Entry 9CZ1 (electron microscopy, 3.50 A resolution); this record covers chains XW and XX of the 24 polymer chains in the assembly.

== Chain XW ==
Protein: Modulator of FtsH protease HflK
Organism: Escherichia coli
Reference sequence: C3SG32 (C3SG32_ECOLX); residue numbers follow UniProt; this construct covers 1-419
Sequence (419 residues; numbered 1 to 419; the number before each row is that of its first residue):
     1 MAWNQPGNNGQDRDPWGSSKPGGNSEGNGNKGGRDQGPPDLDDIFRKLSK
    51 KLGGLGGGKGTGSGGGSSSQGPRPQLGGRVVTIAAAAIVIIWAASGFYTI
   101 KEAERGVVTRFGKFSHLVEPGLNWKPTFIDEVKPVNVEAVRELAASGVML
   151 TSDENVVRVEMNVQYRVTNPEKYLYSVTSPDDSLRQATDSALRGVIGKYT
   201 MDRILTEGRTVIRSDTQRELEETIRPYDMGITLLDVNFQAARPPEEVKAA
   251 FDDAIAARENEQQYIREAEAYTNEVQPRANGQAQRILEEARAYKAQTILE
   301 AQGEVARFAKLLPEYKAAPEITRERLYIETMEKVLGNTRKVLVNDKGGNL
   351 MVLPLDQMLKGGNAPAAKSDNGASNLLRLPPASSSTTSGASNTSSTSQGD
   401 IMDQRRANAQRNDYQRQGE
Unresolved in the structure: 1-281, 356-419

== Chain XX ==
Protein: Modulator of FtsH protease HflC
Organism: Escherichia coli
Reference sequence: A0A376L393 (A0A376L393_ECOLX); residues 1-334 here correspond to UniProt positions 21-354 (UniProt number = residue number + 20)
Sequence (334 residues; row label = number of the first residue in the row):
     1 MRKSVIAIIIIVLVVLYMSVFVVKEGERGITLRFGKVLRDDDNKPLVYEP
    51 GLHFKIPFIETVKMLDARIQTMDNQADRFVTKEKKDLIVDSYIKWRISDF
   101 SRYYLATGGGDISQAEVLLKRKFSDRLRSEIGRLDVKDIVTDSRGRLTLE
   151 VRDALNSGSAGTEDEVTTPAADNAIAEAAERVTAETKGKVPVINPNSMAA
   201 LGIEVVDVRIKQINLPTEVSEAIYNRMRAEREAVARRHRSQGQEEAEKLR
   251 ATADYEVTRTLAEAERQGRIMRGEGDAEAAKLFADAFSKDPDFYAFIRSL
   301 RAYENSFSGNQDVMVMSPDSDFFRYMKTPTSATR
Unresolved in the structure: 1-224, 330-334

== Interface between chain XW and chain XX ==
Residue-residue contacts - 55 pairs, chain XW then chain XX:
  Ile-286(XW) / Ala-264(XX)  hydrophobic
  Ala-290(XW) / Gly-268(XX)
  Ala-290(XW) / Met-271(XX)  hydrophobic
  Tyr-293(XW) / Arg-272(XX)
  Lys-294(XW) / Met-271(XX)  hydrogen bond
  Lys-294(XW) / Glu-274(XX)
  Lys-294(XW) / Gly-275(XX)
  Thr-297(XW) / Asp-276(XX)
  Ala-301(XW) / Ala-279(XX)  hydrophobic
  Ala-301(XW) / Phe-283(XX)  hydrophobic
  Glu-304(XW) / Phe-283(XX)
  Val-305(XW) / Ala-286(XX)  hydrophobic
  Phe-308(XW) / Phe-287(XX)  hydrophobic
  Phe-308(XW) / Phe-293(XX)  hydrophobic
  Phe-308(XW) / Tyr-294(XX)  hydrophobic
  Leu-312(XW) / Lys-289(XX)
  Leu-312(XW) / Phe-293(XX)  hydrophobic
  Tyr-315(XW) / Asp-290(XX)
  Tyr-315(XW) / Phe-293(XX)  hydrophobic
  Arg-323(XW) / Phe-296(XX)
  Glu-324(XW) / Arg-324(XX)  salt bridge
  Leu-326(XW) / Phe-296(XX)  hydrophobic
  Leu-326(XW) / Ile-297(XX)  hydrophobic
  Leu-326(XW) / Leu-300(XX)  hydrophobic
  Tyr-327(XW) / Asp-321(XX)  hydrogen bond
  Tyr-327(XW) / Phe-322(XX)
  Thr-330(XW) / Leu-300(XX)
  Thr-330(XW) / Glu-304(XX)  hydrogen bond
  Met-331(XW) / Phe-322(XX)  hydrophobic
  Lys-333(XW) / Glu-304(XX)
  Val-334(XW) / Phe-307(XX)  hydrophobic
  Leu-335(XW) / Met-314(XX)  hydrophobic
  Leu-335(XW) / Met-316(XX)  hydrophobic
  Leu-335(XW) / Phe-322(XX)  hydrophobic
  Asn-337(XW) / Ser-308(XX)
  Asn-337(XW) / Asn-310(XX)  hydrogen bond (backbone-side chain)
  Thr-338(XW) / Asp-312(XX)  hydrogen bond (side chain-backbone)
  Thr-338(XW) / Val-313(XX)
  Thr-338(XW) / Met-314(XX)
  Arg-339(XW) / Asp-312(XX)  hydrogen bond (backbone-backbone)
  Arg-339(XW) / Val-313(XX)
  Arg-339(XW) / Met-314(XX)  hydrogen bond (backbone-backbone)
  Lys-340(XW) / Met-314(XX)
  Lys-340(XW) / Met-316(XX)
  Val-341(XW) / Val-313(XX)  hydrophobic
  Val-341(XW) / Met-314(XX)  hydrogen bond (backbone-backbone)
  Val-341(XW) / Val-315(XX)  hydrophobic
  Leu-342(XW) / Met-316(XX)
  Leu-342(XW) / Phe-323(XX)  hydrophobic
  Val-343(XW) / Val-315(XX)  hydrophobic
  Val-343(XW) / Met-316(XX)  hydrogen bond (backbone-backbone)
  Val-343(XW) / Ser-317(XX)
  Val-343(XW) / Pro-318(XX)
  Asn-344(XW) / Pro-318(XX)
  Asp-345(XW) / Ser-317(XX)  hydrogen bond
Also at the interface, not in a pair above, chain XW (33 interface residues in all): Leu-287, Gln-302, Leu-311, Leu-350
Also at the interface, not in a pair above, chain XX (37 interface residues in all): Gln-267, Leu-282, Arg-298, Arg-301

== In short ==
33 residues of chain XW face 37 of chain XX across their interface, with 10 hydrogen bonds and 1 salt bridge.
Among the polar pairs are Glu-324(XW)/Arg-324(XX), Lys-294(XW)/Met-271(XX) and Tyr-327(XW)/Asp-321(XX).
Here chain XW is Modulator of FtsH protease HflK and chain XX is Modulator of FtsH protease HflC, both from
Escherichia coli. Entry 9CZ1 (Cryo-EM structure of a 'hat' portion of FtsH.HflK.HflC complex) was determined
by electron microscopy.
